8XBB - chain A; structure by X-ray diffraction, 1.57 A resolution.

Chain A:
Molecule: XylA
Organism: Vibrio sp. EA2
Chain sequence (429 residues; each row starts with the number of its first residue):
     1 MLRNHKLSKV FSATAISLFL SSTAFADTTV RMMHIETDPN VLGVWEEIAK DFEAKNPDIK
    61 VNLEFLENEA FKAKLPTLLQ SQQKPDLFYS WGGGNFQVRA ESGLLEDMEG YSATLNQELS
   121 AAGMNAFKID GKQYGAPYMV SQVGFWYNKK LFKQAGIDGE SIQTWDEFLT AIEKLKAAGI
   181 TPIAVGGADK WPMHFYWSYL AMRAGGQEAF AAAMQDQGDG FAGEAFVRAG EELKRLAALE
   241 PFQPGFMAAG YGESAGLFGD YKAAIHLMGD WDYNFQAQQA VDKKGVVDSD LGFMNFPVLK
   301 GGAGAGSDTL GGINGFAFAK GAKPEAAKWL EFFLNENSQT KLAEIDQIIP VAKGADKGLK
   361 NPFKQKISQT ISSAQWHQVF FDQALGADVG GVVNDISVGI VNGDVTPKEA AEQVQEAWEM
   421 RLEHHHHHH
Disordered / not traced: 1-27, 426-429
From the paper describing this entry:
  - mutagenesis - W91A, W191A, W271A, D382A: abolished binding to beta-1,3X3

Summary:
The paper reports that W91A, W191A and W271A, among others, abolish binding to beta-1,3X3.
Chain A is XylA (Vibrio sp. EA2); the structure, The substrate binding protein of an ABC transporter in
complex with beta-1,3-xylobiose, was determined by X-ray diffraction (same publication as 8XBA and 8XBC).
